6U7C - chains B and G of the 3 polymer chains in the assembly; structure by X-ray diffraction, 2.44 A resolution.

== Chain B ==
Protein: Guanine nucleotide-binding protein G(I)/G(S)/G(T) subunit beta-1
Organism: Bos taurus
Reference sequence: P62871 (GBB1_BOVIN); residue numbers follow UniProt; this construct covers 1-340
Amino-acid sequence (340 residues; numbered 1 to 340; the number before each row is that of its first residue):
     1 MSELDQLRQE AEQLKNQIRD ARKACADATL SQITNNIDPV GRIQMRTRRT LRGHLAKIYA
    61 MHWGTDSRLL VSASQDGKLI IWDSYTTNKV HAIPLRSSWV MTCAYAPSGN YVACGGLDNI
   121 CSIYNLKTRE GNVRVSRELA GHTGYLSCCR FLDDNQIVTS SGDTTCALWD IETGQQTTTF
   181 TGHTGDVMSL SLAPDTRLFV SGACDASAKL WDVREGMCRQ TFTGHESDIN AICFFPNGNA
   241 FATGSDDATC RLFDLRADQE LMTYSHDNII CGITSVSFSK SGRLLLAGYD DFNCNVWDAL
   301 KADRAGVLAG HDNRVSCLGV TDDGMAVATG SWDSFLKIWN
Disordered / not traced: 1
UniProt features mapped onto this chain:
  - modified residue: Ser2 (N-acetylserine), His266 (Phosphohistidine)

== Chain G ==
Protein: Guanine nucleotide-binding protein G(I)/G(S)/G(O) subunit gamma-2
Organism: Bos taurus
Reference sequence: P63212 (GBG2_BOVIN); numbering as in UniProt (aligned over 1-71)
Amino-acid sequence (71 residues; numbered 1 to 71; the number before each row is that of its first residue):
     1 MASNNTASIA QARKLVEQLK MEANIDRIKV SKAAADLMAY CEAHAKEDPL LTPVPASENP
    61 FREKKFFSAI L
Disordered / not traced: 1-6, 65-71
Differences from the reference sequence: engineered mutation Ser68 (Cys in P63212)
UniProt features mapped onto this chain:
  - modified residue: Ala2 (N-acetylalanine)

== Chain B / chain G interface ==
Residue-residue contacts (99):
  Glu3(B) with Ile9(G); Arg13(G), salt bridge
  Leu4(B) with Ala7(G); Ser8(G); Ala12(G), hydrophobic
  Leu7(B) with Ile9(G); Ala12(G), hydrophobic; Arg13(G); Val16(G)
  Arg8(B) with Ala7(G)
  Glu10(B) with Val16(G); Lys20(G)
  Ala11(B) with Val16(G); Leu19(G)
  Leu14(B) with Val16(G); Leu19(G), hydrophobic; Lys20(G)
  Lys15(B) with Leu19(G)
  Gln17(B) with Ala23(G)
  Ile18(B) with Leu19(G); Glu22(G); Ala23(G), hydrophobic; Arg27(G)
  Ala21(B) with Arg27(G)
  Ala24(B) with Lys29(G)
  Cys25(B) with Arg27(G); Ile28(G); Lys29(G); Val30(G), hydrogen bond (backbone-backbone)
  Ala26(B) with Val30(G), hydrophobic
  Asp27(B) with Lys29(G); Val30(G), hydrogen bond (side chain-backbone); Ser31(G), hydrogen bond
  Ala28(B) with Val30(G)
  Leu30(B) with Ala34(G), hydrophobic
  Ile33(B) with Ser31(G); Ala34(G), hydrophobic; Ala35(G); Met38(G)
  Thr34(B) with Met38(G)
  Ile37(B) with Met38(G), hydrophobic
  Val40(B) with Leu51(G), hydrophobic
  Ile43(B) with Leu50(G)
  Met45(B) with Leu50(G), hydrophobic
  Arg48(B) with Phe61(G); Arg62(G)
  Arg49(B) with Pro60(G); Phe61(G), hydrogen bond (side chain-backbone)
  Ser84(B) with Phe61(G)
  Tyr85(B) with Pro60(G); Phe61(G), hydrophobic
  Thr181(B) with Lys14(G)
  Met217(B) with Met21(G), hydrophobic
  Cys218(B) with Gln18(G), hydrogen bond (backbone-side chain)
  Arg219(B) with Glu22(G)
  Thr221(B) with Glu22(G), hydrogen bond
  Phe235(B) with Leu37(G), hydrophobic; Tyr40(G), hydrophobic; Cys41(G), hydrophobic
  Pro236(B) with Tyr40(G), hydrophobic
  Asn237(B) with Tyr40(G)
  Asp254(B) with Ala33(G); Leu37(G)
  Arg256(B) with Arg27(G); Ile28(G), hydrogen bond (backbone-backbone); Lys32(G); Asp36(G), salt bridge
  Ala257(B) with Ile28(G)
  Asp258(B) with Ile25(G); Arg27(G), salt bridge
  Gln259(B) with Val30(G)
  Leu261(B) with Val30(G), hydrophobic; Leu37(G), hydrophobic
  Ser279(B) with Asp48(G), hydrogen bond; Leu50(G)
  Lys280(B) with Glu47(G); Asp48(G)
  Ser281(B) with Tyr40(G); Cys41(G); His44(G); Asp48(G), hydrogen bond; Leu51(G)
  Gly282(B) with Cys41(G)
  Arg283(B) with Cys41(G); Leu51(G)
  Leu284(B) with Leu50(G), hydrophobic; Leu51(G), hydrophobic
  Leu300(B) with Met38(G), hydrophobic; Cys41(G), hydrophobic
  Asp323(B) with Pro49(G)
  Gly324(B) with Pro49(G); Leu50(G)
  Met325(B) with Pro49(G), hydrophobic; Glu58(G)
  Ala326(B) with Phe61(G), hydrophobic
  Ile338(B) with Phe61(G), hydrophobic
  Asn340(B) with Asn59(G); Phe61(G); Arg62(G)
Other interface residues (no listed pair), chain B (60 interface residues in all): Arg22, Lys209, Gln220, Ala240, Leu252, Val320
Other interface residues (no listed pair), chain G (44 interface residues in all): Leu15, Asn24, Asp26, Ala45, Val54

== In short ==
Chain B and chain G form an interface of 60 and 44 residues respectively; the contacts include 9 hydrogen
bonds and 3 salt bridges. Polar contacts include Glu3(B)-Arg13(G), Arg256(B)-Asp36(G) and Asp258(B)-Arg27(G).
Here chain B is Guanine nucleotide-binding protein G(I)/G(S)/G(T) subunit beta-1 and chain G is Guanine
nucleotide-binding protein G(I)/G(S)/G(O) subunit gamma-2, both from Bos taurus. Entry 6U7C (Human GRK2 in
complex with Gbetagamma subunits and CCG258747) was determined by X-ray diffraction.
